5XWL - chains A and C; structure by X-ray diffraction, 2.10 A resolution.

== Chain A ==
Name: Trypsin
From: Sus scrofa
Notes: EC 3.4.21.4
UniProt: P00761 (TRYP_PIG); residue numbers follow UniProt; this construct covers 1-231
Amino-acid sequence (231 residues; row label = number of the first residue in the row):
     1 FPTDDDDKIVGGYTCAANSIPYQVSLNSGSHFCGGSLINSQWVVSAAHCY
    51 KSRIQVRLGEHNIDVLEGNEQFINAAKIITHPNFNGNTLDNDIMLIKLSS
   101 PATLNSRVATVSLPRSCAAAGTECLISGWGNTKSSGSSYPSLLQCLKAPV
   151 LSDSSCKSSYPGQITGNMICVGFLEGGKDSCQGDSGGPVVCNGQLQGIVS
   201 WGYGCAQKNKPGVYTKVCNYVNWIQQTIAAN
Unresolved in the structure: 1-8
UniProt features mapped onto this chain:
  - active site (Charge relay system): His-48, Asp-92, Ser-185
  - binding site (Ca(2+)): Glu-60, Asn-62, Val-65, Glu-70
  - site: Asp-179 (Required for specificity)
Disulfides: Cys-15/Cys-145, Cys-33/Cys-49, Cys-117/Cys-218, Cys-124/Cys-191, Cys-156/Cys-170, Cys-181/Cys-205

== Chain C ==
Name: Acetylated-THR-ARG-GLU Inhibitor
Amino-acid sequence (4 residues; row label = number of the first residue in the row):
   401 XTRE
Unresolved in the structure: 404
Modified residues: ACE (acetyl group) at position 401

== Chain A / chain C interface ==
Pairs across the interface - 17 pairs, chain A then chain C:
  His-48(A) with Thr-402(C), hydrogen bond
  Leu-89(A) with Thr-402(C)
  Asp-179(A) with Arg-403(C), salt bridge
  Ser-180(A) with Arg-403(C), hydrogen bond
  Cys-181(A) with Arg-403(C)
  Gln-182(A) with Arg-403(C)
  Gly-183(A) with Arg-403(C), hydrogen bond (backbone-backbone)
  Ser-185(A) with Arg-403(C), hydrogen bond (side chain-backbone)
  Ser-200(A) with Thr-402(C); Arg-403(C)
  Trp-201(A) with ACE_401(C); Thr-402(C); Arg-403(C)
  Gly-202(A) with ACE_401(C), hydrogen bond (backbone-backbone); Arg-403(C)
  Gly-204(A) with Arg-403(C), hydrogen bond (backbone-side chain)
  Gly-212(A) with Arg-403(C)
Interface residues without a listed pair, chain A (19 interface residues in all): Asp-184, Val-199, Cys-205, Lys-210, Pro-211, Tyr-214

== In short ==
19 residues of chain A and 3 residues of chain C are in contact, with 6 hydrogen bonds and 1 salt bridge.
Polar pairs include Asp-179(A)/Arg-403(C), His-48(A)/Thr-402(C) and Ser-180(A)/Arg-403(C). From UniProt: 3
active-site residues and 4 Ca2+-binding residues on chain A.
Chain A is Trypsin (Sus scrofa) and chain C is Acetylated-THR-ARG-GLU Inhibitor; the structure, Crystal
Structure of Porcine pancreatic trypsin with tripeptide inhibitor, TRE, at pH 10, was determined by X-ray
diffraction together with 5XW8, 5XW9, 5XWA and 5XWJ from the same study.
